PDB entry 7YD6 | X-ray diffraction, 2.15 A resolution | chains A and D of the 3 polymer chains in the assembly

== Chain A ==
Protein: Deoxyribodipyrimidine photo-lyase
Source organism: Methanosarcina mazei
Notes: EC 4.1.99.3
UniProtKB: A0A0F8I5V2 (A0A0F8I5V2_METMZ); residues 3-462 here correspond to UniProt positions 1-460 (UniProt number = residue number - 2)
Chain sequence (482 residues; row label = number of the first residue in the row; numbers below 1 keep their minus sign (Met-17 is residue -17)):
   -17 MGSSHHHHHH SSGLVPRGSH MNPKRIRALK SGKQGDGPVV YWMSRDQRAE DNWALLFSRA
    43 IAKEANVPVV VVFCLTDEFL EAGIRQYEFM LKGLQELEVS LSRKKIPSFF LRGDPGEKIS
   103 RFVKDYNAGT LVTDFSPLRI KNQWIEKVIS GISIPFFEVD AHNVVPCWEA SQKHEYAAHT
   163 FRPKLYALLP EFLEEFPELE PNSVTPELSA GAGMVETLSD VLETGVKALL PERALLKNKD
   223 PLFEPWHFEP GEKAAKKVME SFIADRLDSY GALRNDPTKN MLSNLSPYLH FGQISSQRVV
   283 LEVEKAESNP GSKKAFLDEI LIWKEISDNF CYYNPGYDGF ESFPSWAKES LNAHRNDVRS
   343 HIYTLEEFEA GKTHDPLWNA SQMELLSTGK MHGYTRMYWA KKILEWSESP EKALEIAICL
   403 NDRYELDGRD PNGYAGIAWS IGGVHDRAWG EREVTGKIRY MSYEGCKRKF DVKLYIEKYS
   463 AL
Not modelled in the structure: -17 to -3, 189-197, 463-464
Differences from the reference sequence: initiating methionine (-17); expression tag (-16 to 2, 463-464); engineered mutation Thr377 (Met375 in A0A0F8I5V2)
Small-molecule neighbours: FAD (flavin-adenine dinucleotide): Tyr252, Leu264, Ser265, Asn266, Leu267, Ser268, Leu271, Phe298, Glu301, Ile302, Trp305, Lys306, Ser309, Lys372, Met373, Gly375, Arg378, Met379, Ala382, Asn403, Glu407, Asp409, Gly410, Asp412, Asn414, Gly415, Gly418, Ile419, Ser422
From the paper describing this entry:
  - binding site for CPD photolesion containing DNA: Arg256
  - catalytic residues: Arg256 (proposed by the authors, not directly observed)

== Chain D ==
Molecule: complementary oligonucleotide to the CPD containing DNA
Sequence (14 nucleotides; each row starts with the number of its first residue):
     1 TGCGCGAAGC CGAT

== Interface between chain A and chain D ==
Contacting residue pairs - 18 pairs, chain A then chain D:
  Lys155(A) - DG12(D)  phosphate contact
  Tyr158(A) - DC10(D)  sugar contact
  Tyr158(A) - DC11(D)  sugar contact
  Thr162(A) - DG12(D)  sugar contact
  Trp328(A) - DG9(D)  phosphate contact
  Trp328(A) - DC10(D)  phosphate contact
  Arg429(A) - DA7(D)  hydrogen bond to the base
  Arg429(A) - DG9(D)  base contact
  Ala430(A) - DG9(D)  sugar contact
  Trp431(A) - DA7(D)  base contact
  Trp431(A) - DA8(D)  sugar contact
  Gly432(A) - DA7(D)  phosphate contact
  Gly432(A) - DA8(D)  phosphate contact
  Glu433(A) - DA8(D)  hydrogen bond to the phosphate
  Lys439(A) - DA8(D)  phosphate contact
  Lys439(A) - DG9(D)  salt bridge to the phosphate
  Arg450(A) - DT1(D)  base contact
  Arg450(A) - DG2(D)  base contact
Interface residues without a listed pair, chain A (12 interface residues in all): Glu157
Interface residues without a listed pair, chain D (9 interface residues in all): DG6

== Overview ==
The interface between chain A and chain D involves 12 residues on one side and 9 on the other; the contacts
include 2 hydrogen bonds and 1 salt bridge. Polar pairs include Arg429(A)-DA7(D), Glu433(A)-DA8(D) and
Lys439(A)-DG9(D). The paper reports the catalytic residue Arg256(A); a binding site for CPD photolesion
containing DNA at Arg256(A).
Chain A is Deoxyribodipyrimidine photo-lyase (Methanosarcina mazei) and chain D is complementary
oligonucleotide to the CPD containing DNA; the structure, TR-SFX MmCPDII-DNA complex: 650 ps snapshot.
Includes 650ps, dark, and extrapolated structure factors, was determined by X-ray diffraction, deposited
together with 7YC7, 7YCM, 7YCP, 7YCR, 7YD7, 7YD8 and 10 further entries.
